PDB entry 7Z2B | electron microscopy, 3.30 A resolution | chains K and H of the 3 polymer chains in the assembly

# Chain K
Molecule: Kinesin-8, putative
Source organism: Plasmodium berghei
UniProt: A0A0Y9TIZ2 (A0A0Y9TIZ2_PLABE); residues 2-342 here correspond to UniProt positions 776-1116 (UniProt number = residue number + 774)
Amino-acid sequence (341 residues; row label = number of the first residue in the row):
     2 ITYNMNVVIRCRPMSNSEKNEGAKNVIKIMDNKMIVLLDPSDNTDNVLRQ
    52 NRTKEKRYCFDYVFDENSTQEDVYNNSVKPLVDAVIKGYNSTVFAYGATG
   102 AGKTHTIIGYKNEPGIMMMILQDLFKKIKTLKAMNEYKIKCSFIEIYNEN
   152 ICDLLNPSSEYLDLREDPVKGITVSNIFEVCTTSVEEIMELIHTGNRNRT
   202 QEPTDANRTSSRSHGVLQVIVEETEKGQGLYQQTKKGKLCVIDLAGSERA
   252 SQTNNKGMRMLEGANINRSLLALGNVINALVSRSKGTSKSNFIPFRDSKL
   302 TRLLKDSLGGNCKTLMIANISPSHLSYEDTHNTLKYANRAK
Disordered / not traced: 40-54, 135, 202-211, 251-257
Bound ions: Mg2+: T105, S212 (together with AMP-PNP)
Residues lining bound ligands: AMP-PNP (ANP; phosphoaminophosphonic acid-adenylate ester): R11, R13, P14, A99, T100, G101, A102, G103, K104, T105, H106, Y111, S212, L245, A246, G247

# Chain H
Molecule: Tubulin beta chain
Source organism: Sus scrofa
UniProt: P02554 (TBB_PIG); the author numbering skips numbers that UniProt does not, so the offset changes along the chain: 1-44 = UniProt 1-44; 47-360 = UniProt 45-358; 369-436 = UniProt 359-426
Amino-acid sequence (426 residues; each row starts with the number of its first residue; note: 10 numbers in that range are skipped by the numbering (no residue carries them; nothing is unmodelled there)):
     1 MREIVHIQAGQCGNQIGAKFWEVISDEHGIDPTGSYHGDSDLQL
    47 ERINVYYNEAAGNKYVPRAILVDLEPGTMDSVRSGPFGQIFRPDNFVFGQ
    97 SGAGNNWAKGHYTEGAELVDSVLDVVRKESESCDCLQGFQLTHSLGGGTG
   147 SGMGTLLISKIREEYPDRIMNTFSVVPSPKVSDTVVEPYNATLSVHQLVE
   197 NTDETYCIDNEALYDICFRTLKLTTPTYGDLNHLVSATMSGVTTCLRFPG
   247 QLNADLRKLAVNMVPFPRLHFFMPGFAPLTSRGSQQYRALTVPELTQQMF
   297 DAKNMMAACDPRHGRYLTVAAVFRGRMSMKEVDEQMLNVQNKNSSYFVEW
   347 IPNNVKTAVCDIPP
   369 RGLKMSATFIGNSTAIQELFKRISEQFTAMFRRKAFLHWYTGEGMDEMEF
   419 TEAESNMNDLVSEYQQYQ
Residues lining bound ligands:
  - phosphomethylphosphonic acid guanylate ester (G2P): G10, Q11, C12, Q15, G98, A99, G100, N101, S140, G143, G144, T145, G146, V171, D179, N206, L209, Y224, N228
  - GTP (guanosine-5'-triphosphate): Q247, L248, K254
Swiss-Prot annotation at these positions:
  - motif: M1 to I4 (MREI motif)
  - binding site (GTP): Q11, E71, S140, G144, T145, G146, N206, N228
  - binding site (Mg(2+)): E71
  - modified residue: S40 (Phosphoserine), K60 (N6-acetyllysine), S174 (Phosphoserine), T287 (Phosphothreonine), T292 (Phosphothreonine), R320 (Omega-N-methylarginine)
  - cross-link (Glycyl lysine isopeptide (Lys-Gly)): K60 (interchain with G-Cter in ubiquitin), K326 (interchain with G-Cter in ubiquitin)

# Interface between chain K and chain H
Contacting residue pairs (10):
  P169(K) - M416(H)
  K171(K) - T419(H)  hydrogen bond (side chain-backbone)
  K171(K) - S423(H)  hydrogen bond
  L262(K) - P162(H)  hydrophobic
  N292(K) - Q434(H)
  F293(K) - S430(H)
  F293(K) - E431(H)
  P295(K) - E431(H)
  R297(K) - R264(H)
  D298(K) - R264(H)
Interface residues without a listed pair, chain K (11 interface residues in all): E167, D168, I294
Interface residues without a listed pair, chain H (10 interface residues in all): E422, D427

# Summary
11 residues of chain K face 10 of chain H across their interface, with 2 hydrogen bonds. Among the polar pairs
are K171(K)-T419(H) and K171(K)-S423(H). Bound to chain K: AMP-PNP. Ligands of chain H: GTP and
phosphomethylphosphonic acid guanylate ester.
Chain K is Kinesin-8, putative (Plasmodium berghei) and chain H is Tubulin beta chain (Sus scrofa); the
structure, P. berghei kinesin-8B motor domain in AMPPNP state bound to tubulin dimer, was determined by
electron microscopy together with 7Z2A and 7Z2C from the same study.
